8XGB - chain B; structure by X-ray diffraction, 3.24 A resolution.

== Chain B ==
Protein: Glutaminyl-peptide cyclotransferase
Source organism: Homo sapiens
Notes: EC 2.3.2.5
Reference sequence: Q16769 (QPCT_HUMAN); numbering as in UniProt (aligned over 32-361)
Chain sequence (331 residues; row label = number of the first residue in the row):
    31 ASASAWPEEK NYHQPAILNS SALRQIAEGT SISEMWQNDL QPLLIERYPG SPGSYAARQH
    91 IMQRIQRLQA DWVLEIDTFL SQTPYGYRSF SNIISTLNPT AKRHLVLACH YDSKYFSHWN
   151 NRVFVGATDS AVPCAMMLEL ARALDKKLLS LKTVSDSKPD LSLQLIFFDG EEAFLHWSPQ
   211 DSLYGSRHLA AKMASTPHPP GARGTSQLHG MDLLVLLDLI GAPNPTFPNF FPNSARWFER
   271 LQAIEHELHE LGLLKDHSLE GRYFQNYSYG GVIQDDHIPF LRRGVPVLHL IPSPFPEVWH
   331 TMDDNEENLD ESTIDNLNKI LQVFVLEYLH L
Unresolved in the structure: 31-32, 183-188
Differences from the reference sequence: expression tag (31)
Bound ions: Zn2+: Asp159, Glu202, His330
Small-molecule neighbours: A1D49 ((5S)-1-(3H-benzimidazol-5-yl)-5-(4-propoxyphenyl)imidazolidin-2-one): Asp159, Glu201, Glu202, Trp207, Asp248, Ile303, Gln304, Asp305, Phe325, Trp329, His330

== In short ==
Ligands of chain B: compound A1D49. Asp159, Glu202 and His330 coordinate Zn2+.
Chain B is Glutaminyl-peptide cyclotransferase (Homo sapiens); the structure, Crystal structure of human
secretory glutaminyl cyclase in complex with
(S)-1-(1H-benzo[d]imidazol-5-yl)-5-(4-propoxyphenyl)imidazolidin-2-one, was determined by X-ray diffraction
(same publication as 8XFV, 8XGA, 8XGT and 8XGY).
